2C5O - chains A and B; structure by X-ray diffraction, 2.10 A resolution.

Chain A:
Name: Cell division protein kinase 2
Source organism: Homo sapiens
Notes: EC 2.7.1.37
UniProt: P24941 (CDK2_HUMAN); residues 1-298 here = UniProt positions 1-298
Sequence (298 residues; numbered 1 to 298; the number before each row is that of its first residue):
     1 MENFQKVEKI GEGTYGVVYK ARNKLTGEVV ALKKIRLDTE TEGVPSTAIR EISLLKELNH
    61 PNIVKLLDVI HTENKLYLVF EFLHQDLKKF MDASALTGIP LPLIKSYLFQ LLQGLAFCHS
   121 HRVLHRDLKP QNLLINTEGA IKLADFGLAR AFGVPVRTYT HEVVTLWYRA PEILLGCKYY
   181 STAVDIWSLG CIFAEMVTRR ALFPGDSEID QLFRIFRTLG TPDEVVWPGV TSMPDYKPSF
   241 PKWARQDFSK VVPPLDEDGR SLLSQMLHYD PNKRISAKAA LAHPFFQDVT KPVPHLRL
Not modelled in the structure: 297-298
Ligand contacts: CK2 (4-(2,4-dimethyl-1,3-thiazol-5-yl)pyrimidin-2-amine): I10, E12, G13, V18, A31, K33, E51, V64, F80, E81, F82, L83, L134, A144, D145
UniProt features mapped onto this chain:
  - active site: D127 (Proton acceptor)
  - binding site (ATP): I10 to V18, K33, E81 to L83, D86, K129 to N132, D145
  - binding site (Mg(2+)): N132, D145
  - site (CDK7 binding): K9, K88, K89, L166
  - modified residue: M1 (N-acetylmethionine), K6 (N6-acetyllysine), T14 (Phosphothreonine), Y15 (Phosphotyrosine), Y19 (Phosphotyrosine), T160 (Phosphothreonine)
  - natural variant: P45 (P45L: In a glioblastoma multiforme sample)
  - mutagenesis: K9 (K9F: Reduced phosphorylation by CAK), T14 (T14A: 2-fold increase in activity), Y15 (Y15F: 2-fold increase in activity), K88 to K89 (Reduced phosphorylation by CAK), T160 (T160A: Abolishes activity), L166 (L166R: Reduced phosphorylation by CAK and reduced kinase activity)
What the authors report for this chain:
  - binding site for CK2: F80, L83

Chain B:
Name: Cyclin A2
Source organism: Homo sapiens
UniProt: P20248 (CCNA2_HUMAN); numbering as in UniProt (aligned over 173-432)
Sequence (260 residues; each row starts with the number of its first residue):
   173 NEVPDYHEDI HTYLREMEVK CKPKVGYMKK QPDITNSMRA ILVDWLVEVG EEYKLQNETL
   233 HLAVNYIDRF LSSMSVLRGK LQLVGTAAML LASKFEEIYP PEVAEFVYIT DDTYTKKQVL
   293 RMEHLVLKVL TFDLAAPTVN QFLTQYFLHQ QPANCKVESL AMFLGELSLI DADPYLKYLP
   353 SVIAGAAFHL ALYTVTGQSW PESLIRKTGY TLESLKPCLM DLHQTYLKAP QHAQQSIREK
   413 YKNSKYHGVS LLNPPETLNL
Not modelled in the structure: 173-174

How chain A and chain B interact:
Pairs across the interface (62; chain A residue first):
  T39(A) - L292(B)
  E40(A) - K288(B)
  T41(A) - V275(B)
  T41(A) - K288(B)
  T41(A) - L292(B)
  E42(A) - K266(B)  hydrogen bond (backbone-side chain)
  E42(A) - E274(B)
  E42(A) - V275(B)  hydrogen bond (side chain-backbone)
  G43(A) - L292(B)
  G43(A) - E295(B)
  V44(A) - K266(B)  hydrogen bond (backbone-side chain)
  V44(A) - E295(B)  hydrogen bond (backbone-side chain)
  V44(A) - L299(B)  hydrophobic
  S46(A) - K266(B)
  I49(A) - L263(B)  hydrophobic
  I49(A) - L299(B)  hydrophobic
  I49(A) - L306(B)  hydrophobic
  R50(A) - K266(B)  hydrogen bond (side chain-backbone)
  R50(A) - F267(B)  hydrogen bond (side chain-backbone)
  R50(A) - E268(B)
  R50(A) - E269(B)  hydrogen bond (side chain-backbone)
  I52(A) - F304(B)  hydrophobic
  S53(A) - F267(B)
  S53(A) - F304(B)
  S53(A) - L306(B)
  K56(A) - T303(B)
  K56(A) - D305(B)  salt bridge
  E57(A) - Y185(B)  hydrogen bond
  E57(A) - M189(B)
  E57(A) - A307(B)
  H71(A) - H296(B)  hydrogen bond
  H71(A) - F304(B)
  T72(A) - H296(B)
  E73(A) - R293(B)  salt bridge
  H119(A) - Y178(B)
  H119(A) - I182(B)
  S120(A) - D181(B)
  S120(A) - I182(B)
  H121(A) - Y185(B)
  R122(A) - I182(B)
  R122(A) - Y185(B)
  R122(A) - L186(B)
  R122(A) - A307(B)  hydrogen bond (side chain-backbone)
  R150(A) - F267(B)
  R150(A) - E268(B)  salt bridge
  F152(A) - I182(B)  hydrophobic
  G153(A) - Q313(B)
  G153(A) - Q317(B)
  V154(A) - N312(B)
  V154(A) - Q313(B)
  V154(A) - T316(B)
  P155(A) - T316(B)
  R157(A) - Q228(B)  hydrogen bond
  R157(A) - I270(B)
  Y159(A) - I270(B)  hydrophobic
  T160(A) - Y271(B)
  H161(A) - Y271(B)  hydrogen bond (backbone-side chain)
  T182(A) - Y178(B)  hydrogen bond
  S276(A) - D177(B)  hydrogen bond
  S276(A) - Y178(B)
  K278(A) - D177(B)  hydrogen bond (side chain-backbone)
  K278(A) - D181(B)  salt bridge
Interface residues without a listed pair, chain A (39 interface residues in all): L54, V69, L76, A151, T158, A277, A279
Interface residues without a listed pair, chain B (35 interface residues in all): E230, K289, K300

Summary:
Chain A and chain B form an interface of 39 and 35 residues respectively; the contacts include 15 hydrogen
bonds and 4 salt bridges. Among the polar pairs are K56(A)-D305(B), E73(A)-R293(B) and R150(A)-E268(B). Bound
to chain A: compound CK2. The paper reports a binding site for CK2 at F80(A) and L83(A).
Here chain A is Cell division protein kinase 2 and chain B is Cyclin A2, both from Homo sapiens. Entry 2C5O
(Differential Binding Of Inhibitors To Active And Inactive Cdk2 Provides Insights For Drug Design) was
determined by X-ray diffraction (same publication as 2C5N, 2C5V, 2C5X and 2C5Y).
